Entry 2USH (X-ray diffraction, 2.22 A resolution); this record covers chain A.

Chain A:
Molecule: 5'-nucleotidase
Organism: Escherichia coli
Notes: EC 3.1.3.5
UniProtKB: P07024 (USHA_ECOLI); residue numbers follow UniProt; this construct covers 1-550
Sequence (550 residues; each row starts with the number of its first residue):
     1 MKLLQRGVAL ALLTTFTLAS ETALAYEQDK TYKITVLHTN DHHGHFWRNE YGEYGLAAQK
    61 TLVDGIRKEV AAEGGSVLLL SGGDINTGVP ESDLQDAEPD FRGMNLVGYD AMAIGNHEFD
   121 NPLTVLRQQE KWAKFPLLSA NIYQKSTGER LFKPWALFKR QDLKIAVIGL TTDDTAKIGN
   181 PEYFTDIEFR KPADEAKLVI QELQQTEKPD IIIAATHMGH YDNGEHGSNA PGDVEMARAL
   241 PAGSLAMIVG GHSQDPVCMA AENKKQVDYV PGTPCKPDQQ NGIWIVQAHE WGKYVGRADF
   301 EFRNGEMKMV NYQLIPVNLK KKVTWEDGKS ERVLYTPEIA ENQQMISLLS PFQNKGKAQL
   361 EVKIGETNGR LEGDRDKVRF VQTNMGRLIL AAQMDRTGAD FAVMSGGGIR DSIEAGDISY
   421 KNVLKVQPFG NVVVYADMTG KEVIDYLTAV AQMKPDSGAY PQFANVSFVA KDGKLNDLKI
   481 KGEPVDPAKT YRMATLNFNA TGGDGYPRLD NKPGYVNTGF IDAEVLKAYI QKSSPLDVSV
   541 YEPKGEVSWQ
Not modelled in the structure: 1-25, 178-182, 324-329, 472-478, 550
Cystine bridges: Cys258-Cys275
Ion coordination: Zn2+ site 1: Asp41, His43, Asp84, Gln254; Zn2+ site 2: Asp84, Asn116, His217, His252; Zn2+ site 3: Asp194 (shared with 2 residues of chain B); Zn2+ site 4: His226, Glu235 (shared with 1 residue of chain B); Zn2+ site 5: His289, Lys293 (shared with 1 residue of chain B); Zn2+ site 6: Asp374, Asp376 (shared with 2 residues of chain B)
Residues lining bound ligands: tungstate(VI)ion (WO4): Arg375, Arg379, Arg410
Swiss-Prot annotation at these positions:
  - binding site (Zn(2+)): Asp41, His43, Asp84, Asn116, His217, His252, Gln254
  - binding site (substrate): Arg375 to Arg379, Phe498 to Asp504
  - site (Transition state stabilizer): His117, Asp120

Overview:
Chain A binds tungstate(VI)ion. Asp41, His43, Asp84 and Gln254 coordinate Zn2+ site 1. The Zn2+ site 2 is
built by Asp84, Asn116, His217 and His252. UniProt lists 7 Zn2+-binding residues and 12 substrate-binding
residues.
Chain A is 5'-nucleotidase (Escherichia coli); the structure, 5'-nucleotidase from E. coli, was determined by
X-ray diffraction (same publication as 1USH).
